Entry 6Q8P (X-ray diffraction, 3.00 A resolution); this record covers chain A.

Chain A:
Protein: Dual specificity protein kinase CLK1
Source organism: Homo sapiens
Notes: EC 2.7.12.1
UniProtKB: P49759 (CLK1_HUMAN); residue numbers follow UniProt; this construct covers 148-484
Amino-acid sequence (339 residues; numbered -1 to 484; 147 numbers in that range are skipped by the numbering (no residue carries them; nothing is unmodelled there); the number before each row is that of its first residue; numbers below 1 keep their minus sign (Ser-1 is residue -1)):
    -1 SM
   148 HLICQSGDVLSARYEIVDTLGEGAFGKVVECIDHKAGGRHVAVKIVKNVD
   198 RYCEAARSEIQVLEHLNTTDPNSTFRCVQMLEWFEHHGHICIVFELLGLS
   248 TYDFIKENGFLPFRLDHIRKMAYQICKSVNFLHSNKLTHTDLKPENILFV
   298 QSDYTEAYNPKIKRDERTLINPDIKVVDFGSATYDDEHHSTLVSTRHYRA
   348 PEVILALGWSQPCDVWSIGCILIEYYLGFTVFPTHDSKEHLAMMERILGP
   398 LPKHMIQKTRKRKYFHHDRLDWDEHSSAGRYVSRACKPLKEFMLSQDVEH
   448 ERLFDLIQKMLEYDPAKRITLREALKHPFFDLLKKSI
Unresolved in the structure: 341, 483-484
Construct notes: expression tag (-1 to 0); conflict Ala432 (Arg in P49759)
Bound ions: K+ near Thr338 (its only coordinating residue here)
Residues lining bound ligands: HQB (N-methyl-10-nitro-pyrido[3,4-g]quinazolin-2-amine): Leu167, Phe172, Val175, Ala189, Lys191, Val225, Phe241, Glu242, Leu243, Leu244, Gly245, Asn293, Leu295, Val324, Asp325
UniProt features mapped onto this chain:
  - active site: Asp288 (Proton acceptor)
  - binding site (ATP): Leu167 to Val175, Lys191
Reported in the primary citation:
  - binding site for HQB: Lys191, Leu244, Asp325

In short:
Chain A binds compound HQB. Curated annotation (UniProt) lists active-site residue Asp288 and 10 ATP-binding
residues. The paper reports a binding site for HQB at Lys191, Leu244 and Asp325.
Chain A is Dual specificity protein kinase CLK1 (Homo sapiens); the structure, Structure of CLK1 with bound
N-methyl-10-nitropyrido[3,4-g]quinazolin-2-amine, was determined by X-ray diffraction together with 6Q8K from
the same study.
